PDB entry 4KNX | X-ray diffraction, 1.90 A resolution | chain A

# Chain A
Molecule: Bifunctional protein GlmU
Organism: Haemophilus influenzae
Notes: EC 2.7.7.23, 2.3.1.157
UniProtKB: P43889 (GLMU_HAEIN); residues 1-456 here = UniProt positions 1-456
Chain sequence (456 residues; numbered 1 to 456; the number before each row is that of its first residue):
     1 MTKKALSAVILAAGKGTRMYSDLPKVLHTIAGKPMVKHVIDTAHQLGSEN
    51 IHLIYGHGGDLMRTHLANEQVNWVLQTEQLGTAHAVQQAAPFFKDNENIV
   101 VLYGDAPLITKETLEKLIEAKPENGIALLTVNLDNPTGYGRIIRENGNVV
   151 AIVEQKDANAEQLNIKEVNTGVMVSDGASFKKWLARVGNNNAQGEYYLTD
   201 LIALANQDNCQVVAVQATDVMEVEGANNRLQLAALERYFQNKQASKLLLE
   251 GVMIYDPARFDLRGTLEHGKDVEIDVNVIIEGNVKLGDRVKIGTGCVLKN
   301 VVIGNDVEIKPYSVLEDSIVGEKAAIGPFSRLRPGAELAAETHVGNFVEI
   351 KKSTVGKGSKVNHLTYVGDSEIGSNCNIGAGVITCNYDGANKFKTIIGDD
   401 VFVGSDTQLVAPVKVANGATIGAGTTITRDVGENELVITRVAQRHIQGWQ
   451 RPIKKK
Not modelled in the structure: 1-3, 454-456
Curated features (UniProtKB/Swiss-Prot):
  - region: L230 to E250 (Linker)
  - active site: H363 (Proton acceptor)
  - binding site (UDP-N-acetyl-alpha-D-glucosamine): L11 to G14, K25, Q76, G81, T82, Y103 to D105, G140, E154, N169, N227, R333, K351, Y366, N377
  - binding site (Mg(2+)): D105, N227
  - binding site (acetyl-CoA): A380, N386, Y387, S405, A423, R440
  - mutagenesis: K25 (K25A: No pyrophosphorylase activity), Q76 (Q76A: No pyrophosphorylase activity), Y103 (Y103A: Reduces the pyrophosphorylase activity), D105 (D105A: No pyrophosphorylase activity), V223 (V223A: Reduces slightly the pyrophosphorylase activity), E224 (E224A: Reduces the pyrophosphorylase activity)
Ion coordination: Mg2+ site 1 near D406 (its only coordinating residue here)
Ligand contacts: 1S9 ([(4-{[4-(benzoylamino)phenyl]amino}-6-methoxyquinazolin-7-yl)oxy]acetic acid): L11, A12, A13, G14, K25, V26, Q76, Q79, T82, A85, Y103, D105, A106, V131, L133, Y139, V168, N169, T170, V220, V223, E224, G225

# In short
Bound to chain A: compound 1S9. Curated annotation (UniProt) lists active-site residue H363, 19
UDP-N-acetyl-alpha-D-glucosamine-binding residues, Mg2+-binding residues D105 and N227 and 6
acetyl-CoA-binding residues.
Chain A is Bifunctional protein GlmU (Haemophilus influenzae); the structure, Hin GlmU Bound to WG176, was
determined by X-ray diffraction together with 4KNR, 4KPX and 4KPZ from the same study.
